PDB entry 2V53 | X-ray diffraction, 3.20 A resolution | chains A and C of the 4 polymer chains in the assembly

Chain A:
Molecule: Sparc
Source organism: Homo sapiens
Notes: fragment: fs and ec domains, residues 70-212, 221-303
UniProtKB: P09486 (SPRC_HUMAN); residues 53-286 here correspond to UniProt positions 70-303 (UniProt number = residue number + 17)
Amino-acid sequence (230 residues; row label = number of the first residue in the row; note: 8 numbers in that range are skipped by the numbering (no residue carries them; nothing is unmodelled there)):
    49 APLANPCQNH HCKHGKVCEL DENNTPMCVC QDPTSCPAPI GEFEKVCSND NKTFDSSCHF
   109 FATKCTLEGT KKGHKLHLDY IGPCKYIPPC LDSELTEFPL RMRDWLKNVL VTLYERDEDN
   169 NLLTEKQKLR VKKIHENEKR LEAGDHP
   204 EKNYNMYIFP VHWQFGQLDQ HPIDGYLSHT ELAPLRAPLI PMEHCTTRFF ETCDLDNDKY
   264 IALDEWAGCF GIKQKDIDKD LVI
Unresolved in the structure: 49-53, 188-195, 204-205
Disulfide bonds: Cys55-Cys66, Cys60-Cys76, Cys78-Cys113, Cys84-Cys106, Cys95-Cys132, Cys138-Cys248, Cys256-Cys272
Covalently attached groups: N-acetylglucosamine (NAG) linked to Asn99
Metal / ion sites: Ca2+: Asp222, Pro225, Asp227, Tyr229, Glu234
From the paper describing this entry:
  - contacts within the chain: Arg149-Glu246 (salt bridge)
  - post-translational modification sites: Asn99
  - conformationally variable residues (loop rearrangement): Ile243, Pro244

Chain C:
Molecule: Collagen alpha-1(III) chain
UniProtKB: P02461 (CO3A1_HUMAN); residues 7-27 here correspond to UniProt positions 564-584 (UniProt number = residue number + 557)
Amino-acid sequence (33 residues; row label = number of the first residue in the row):
     1 GPPGPPGPPG PSGPRGQPGV MGFPGPKGPP GAP
Modified positions: Pro3, Pro6, Pro9, Pro18, Pro24, Pro30, Pro33 (4-hydroxyproline; HYP)
UniProt features mapped onto this chain:
  - modified residue (4-hydroxyproline): Pro9, Pro18, Pro24

Chain A / chain C interface:
Residue-residue contacts (5; chain A residue first):
  Trp153(A) with Met21(C), hydrophobic
  Leu242(A) with Met21(C), hydrophobic
  Met245(A) with Phe23(C), hydrophobic; Pro24(C)
  Glu246(A) with Pro24(C)
Interface residues without a listed pair, chain A (6 interface residues in all): Arg149, Pro241
Interface residues without a listed pair, chain C (4 interface residues in all): Gly22
The authors on this interface:
  - residue pairs: Trp153(A)-Met21(C) (hydrophobic contact), Leu242(A)-Met21(C) (hydrophobic contact), Met245(A)-Phe23(C)
  - interface residues, chain A: Glu246(A)

In short:
6 residues of chain A and 4 residues of chain C are in contact. The authors report hydrophobic contacts
between Trp153(A) and Met21(C) and Leu242(A) and Met21(C); a contact between Met245(A) and Phe23(C).
N-acetylglucosamine is covalently linked to Asn99(A). The paper reports the interface residue Glu246(A); a
modification site at Asn99(A).
Here chain A is Sparc (Homo sapiens) and chain C is Collagen alpha-1(III) chain. Entry 2V53 (Crystal structure
of a SPARC-collagen complex) was determined by X-ray diffraction.
